PDB entry 7SAU | electron microscopy, 3.00 A resolution | chains A and D of the 7 polymer chains in the assembly

[Chain A]
Protein: GldM
Organism: Schleiferia thermophila str. Yellowstone
Notes: fragment: C-terminal TEV cleavage site and TwinStrep Tag
UniProt: A0A085L0Z7 (A0A085L0Z7_9FLAO); residue numbers follow UniProt; this construct covers 1-229
Sequence (268 residues; each row starts with the number of its first residue):
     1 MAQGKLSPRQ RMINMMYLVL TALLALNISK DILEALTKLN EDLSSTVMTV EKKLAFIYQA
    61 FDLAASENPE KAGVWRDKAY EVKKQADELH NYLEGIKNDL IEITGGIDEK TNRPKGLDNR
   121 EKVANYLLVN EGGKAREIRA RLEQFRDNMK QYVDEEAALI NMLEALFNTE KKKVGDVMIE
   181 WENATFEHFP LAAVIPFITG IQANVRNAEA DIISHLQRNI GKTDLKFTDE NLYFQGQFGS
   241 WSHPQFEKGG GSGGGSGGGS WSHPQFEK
Unresolved in the structure: 1, 221-268
Construct notes: expression tag (230-268)

[Chain D]
Protein: Gliding motility protein GldL
Organism: Schleiferia thermophila str. Yellowstone
UniProt: A0A369A7G0 (A0A369A7G0_9FLAO); residue numbers follow UniProt; this construct covers 1-223
Sequence (223 residues; row label = number of the first residue in the row):
     1 MPLIDVNGKK FKNFLAKLYG FGASIVILGA MFKILHWTGA DLMLIIGLST EAVIFFFSAF
    61 EKPAPEYDWT LVYPELAGVE DLDSKNNALV PQGGTSLTQE LDNMLKEASI DEELIKSLGD
   121 GLRKFGDAAL KLNETIDAAE GTQKYTEQIT LAAKHMESLN ALYAVQLEGT ASQMELQNAL
   181 IEKLGSSIEN TEKLSTELSE LVTNMSALNK VYGGMLSAMG VSK
Unresolved in the structure: 1-5, 77-223

[How chain A and chain D interact]
Residue-residue contacts - 13 pairs, chain A then chain D:
  Arg11(A) - Ser58(D)
  Arg11(A) - Glu61(D)  salt bridge
  Met15(A) - Phe55(D)  hydrophobic
  Leu18(A) - Ala23(D)  hydrophobic
  Leu18(A) - Ile27(D)  hydrophobic
  Leu18(A) - Glu51(D)
  Thr21(A) - Ile27(D)
  Ala22(A) - Val26(D)  hydrophobic
  Ala22(A) - Ala30(D)
  Ala25(A) - Ala30(D)
  Ala25(A) - Lys33(D)
  Ala25(A) - Ile34(D)  hydrophobic
  Asp118(A) - His36(D)  salt bridge
Other interface residues (no listed pair), chain A (9 interface residues in all): Asn14, Leu24
Other interface residues (no listed pair), chain D (12 interface residues in all): Tyr19

[In short]
9 residues of chain A and 12 residues of chain D are in contact; the contacts include 2 salt bridges. Polar
contacts include Arg11(A)-Glu61(D) and Asp118(A)-His36(D).
Here chain A is GldM and chain D is Gliding motility protein GldL, both from Schleiferia thermophila str.
Yellowstone. Entry 7SAU (Structure of GldLM, the proton-powered motor that drives Type IX protein secretion
and gliding motility in ...) was determined by electron microscopy (same publication as 7SAT, 7SAX, 7SAZ and
7SB2).
